Entry 7AML (electron microscopy, 3.50 A resolution); this record covers chains D and C of the 6 polymer chains in the assembly.

[Chain D]
Protein: Proto-oncogene tyrosine-protein kinase receptor Ret
Organism: Danio rerio
Notes: EC 2.7.10.1
UniProt: A8E7C6 (A8E7C6_DANRE); numbering as in UniProt (aligned over 22-626)
Sequence (615 residues; row label = number of the first residue in the row):
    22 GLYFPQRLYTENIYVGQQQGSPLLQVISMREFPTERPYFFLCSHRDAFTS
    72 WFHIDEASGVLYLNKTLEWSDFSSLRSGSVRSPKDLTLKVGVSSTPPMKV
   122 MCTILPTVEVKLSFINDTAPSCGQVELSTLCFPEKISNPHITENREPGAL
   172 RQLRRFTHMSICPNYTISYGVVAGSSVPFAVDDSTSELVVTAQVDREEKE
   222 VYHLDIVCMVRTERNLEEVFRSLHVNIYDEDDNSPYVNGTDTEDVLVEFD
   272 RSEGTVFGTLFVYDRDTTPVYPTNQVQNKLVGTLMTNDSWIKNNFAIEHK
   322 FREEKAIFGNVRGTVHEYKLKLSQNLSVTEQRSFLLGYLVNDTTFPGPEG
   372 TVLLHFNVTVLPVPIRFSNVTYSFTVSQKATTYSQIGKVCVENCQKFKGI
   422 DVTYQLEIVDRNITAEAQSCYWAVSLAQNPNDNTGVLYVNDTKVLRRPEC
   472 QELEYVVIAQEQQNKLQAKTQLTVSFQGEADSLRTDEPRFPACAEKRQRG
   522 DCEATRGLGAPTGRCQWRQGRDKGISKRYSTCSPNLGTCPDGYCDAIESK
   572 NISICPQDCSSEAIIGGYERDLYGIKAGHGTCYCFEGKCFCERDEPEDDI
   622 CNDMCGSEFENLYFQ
Unresolved in the structure: 618-636
Differences from the reference sequence: conflict R505 (Lys in A8E7C6); expression tag (627-636)
Cystine bridges: C63-C123, C143-C183, C152-C229, C411-C415, C441-C471, C514-C536, C523-C553, C560-C576, C565-C580, C603-C612, C605-C610
Covalent attachments: N-acetylglucosamine (NAG) linked to N259, N308, N346, N362, N378, N461, N572
Bound ions: Ca2+ site 1: E164, N165, D216, E218, D253; Ca2+ site 2: E164, E218, D250, E251, D253, D287; Ca2+ site 3: D252, N254, D285, D287, N299, D363; Ca2+ site 4: T559, D566
Reported in the primary citation:
  - post-translational modification sites: N185

[Chain C]
Protein: Glial cell line-derived neurotrophic factor
Organism: Danio rerio
UniProt: Q98TU0 (GDNF_DANRE); residues 135-235 here = UniProt positions 135-235
Sequence (101 residues; each row starts with the number of its first residue):
   135 VKGQGRGCLLKEIHLNVTDLDLGYRTKEELIFRYCSGPCHDAETNYDKIL
   185 NNLTHNKKLDKDTPSRTCCRPIAFDDDISFLDDSLEYHTLKKHSAKKCAC
   235 V
Unresolved in the structure: 135-137
Cystine bridges: C142-C203, C169-C232, C173-C234
Covalent attachments: N-acetylglucosamine (NAG) linked to N150
Swiss-Prot annotation at these positions:
  - glycosylation (N-linked (GlcNAc...) asparagine): N150, N186
Reported in the primary citation:
  - mutagenesis - E220A/H222A, L224A: decreased expression

[Chain D / chain C interface]
Pairs across the interface - 11 pairs, chain D then chain C:
  I586(D) - E177(C)
  I586(D) - N179(C)
  I586(D) - K182(C)
  G587(D) - N179(C)  hydrogen bond (backbone-side chain)
  F606(D) - D175(C)
  E607(D) - R140(C)  salt bridge
  F611(D) - D175(C)
  F611(D) - E177(C)
  F611(D) - K182(C)
  E613(D) - K182(C)  salt bridge
  E616(D) - N186(C)
Interface residues without a listed pair, chain D (9 interface residues in all): E516, K609
Interface residues without a listed pair, chain C (7 interface residues in all): T178
Interface features reported in the paper:
  - pairs named by the authors: E613(D)-K182(C)
  - interface residues, chain D: G587(D)
  - hot spots on chain C (mutagenesis) - Y158A (2-fold): decreased binding to Proto-oncogene tyrosine-protein kinase receptor Ret (chain D)
  - hot spots on chain C (mutagenesis) - L156A: unchanged binding to Proto-oncogene tyrosine-protein kinase receptor Ret (chain D)

[Summary]
The interface between chain D and chain C involves 9 residues on one side and 7 on the other, with 1 hydrogen
bond and 2 salt bridges. Polar pairs include E607(D)-R140(C), E613(D)-K182(C) and G587(D)-N179(C). The paper
describes a contact between E613(D) and K182(C). From the paper: E220A/H222A and L224A of chain C reduce
expression; the interface residue G587(D); 4 substitutions were tested in all.
Here chain D is Proto-oncogene tyrosine-protein kinase receptor Ret and chain C is Glial cell line-derived
neurotrophic factor, both from Danio rerio. Entry 7AML (RET/GDNF/GFRa1 extracellular complex Cryo-EM
structure) was determined by electron microscopy (same publication as 7AMK and 7AB8).
